7UZZ - chains G and C of the 11 polymer chains in the assembly; structure by electron microscopy, 4.45 A resolution (low resolution: residue-level contacts below are approximate; hydrogen-bond / salt-bridge calls are withheld).

# Chain G
Molecule: 37-nt RNA strand
From: Staphylococcus epidermidis RP62A
Notes: fragment: Staphylococcus epidermidis RP62A CRISPR RNA: Repeat plus Spacer sequence 1
Sequence (37 nucleotides; each row starts with the number of its first residue):
     1 ACGAGAACAC GUAUGCCGAA GUAUAUAAAU CAUCAGU
Not modelled in the structure: 31-37

# Chain C
Protein: CRISPR system Cms endoribonuclease Csm3
From: Staphylococcus epidermidis RP62A
Reference sequence: Q5HK91 (Q5HK91_STAEQ); numbering as in UniProt (aligned over 1-214)
Chain sequence (214 residues; numbered 1 to 214; the number before each row is that of its first residue):
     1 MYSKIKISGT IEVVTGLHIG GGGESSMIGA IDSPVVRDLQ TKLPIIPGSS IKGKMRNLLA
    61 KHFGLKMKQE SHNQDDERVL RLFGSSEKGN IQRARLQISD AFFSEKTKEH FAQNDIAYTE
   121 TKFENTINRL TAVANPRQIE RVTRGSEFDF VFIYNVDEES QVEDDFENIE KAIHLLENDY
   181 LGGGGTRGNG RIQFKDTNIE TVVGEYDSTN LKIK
Not modelled in the structure: 1, 24-31

# Interface between chain G and chain C
Residue-residue contacts - 46 pairs, chain G then chain C:
  C16(G) with Arg93(C)
  C17(G) with Ser85(C); Ser86(C); Glu87(C); Arg93(C)
  G18(G) with Arg56(C); Asn73(C); Phe83(C); Gly84(C); Ser85(C); Ala94(C)
  A19(G) with Lys52(C); Arg56(C); Asn73(C)
  A20(G) with Ser49(C); Ser50(C); Gly53(C); Lys54(C); Asn57(C)
  G21(G) with Ile19(C); Gly20(C); Gly21(C); Gly23(C); Ser49(C); Ser50(C)
  U22(G) with His18(C); Ile19(C); Gly182(C); Gly183(C)
  A23(G) with Gly183(C); Gly184(C); Gly185(C)
  U24(G) with Thr186(C); Arg187(C)
  A25(G) with Thr126(C); Ile127(C); Arg137(C); Arg187(C)
  U26(G) with Asn125(C); Ile127(C)
  A27(G) with Phe123(C); Glu124(C); Asn125(C); Pro136(C)
  A28(G) with Asn125(C); Ala134(C)
Also at the interface, not in a pair above, chain C (37 interface residues in all): Pro47, Gln92, Tyr180

# In short
13 residues of chain G and 37 residues of chain C are in contact.
Here chain G is a 37-nt RNA strand and chain C is CRISPR system Cms endoribonuclease Csm3, both from
Staphylococcus epidermidis RP62A. Entry 7UZZ (Staphylococcus epidermidis RP62a CRISPR tall effector complex)
was determined by electron microscopy (same publication as 7UZW, 7UZX, 7UZY, 7V00, 7V01 and 7V02).
